3R46 - chains E and F of the 6 polymer chains in the assembly; structure by X-ray diffraction, 1.75 A resolution.

[Chain E (and F)]
Molecule: coiled coil helix L24D
Notes: chain F of this document is another copy of the same molecule, construct and numbering; everything in this record applies to it too
Chain sequence (35 residues; row label = number of the first residue in the row; numbering starts at 0):
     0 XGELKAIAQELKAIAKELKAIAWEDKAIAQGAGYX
Unresolved in the structure: 31-34
Modified / non-standard residues: ACE (acetyl group) at position 0; NH2 (amino group) at position 34
Metal / ion sites: Na+ site 1 near Lys18 (its only coordinating residue here); Na+ site 2 near Glu23 (its only coordinating residue here)

[Chain E / chain F interface]
Contacting residue pairs (31; chain E residue first):
  Glu2(E) - Leu3(F)
  Glu2(E) - Lys4(F)
  Glu2(E) - Ala7(F)
  Ile6(E) - Leu3(F)
  Ile6(E) - Ile6(F)  hydrophobic
  Ile6(E) - Ala7(F)  hydrophobic
  Ile6(E) - Leu10(F)  hydrophobic
  Glu9(E) - Ala7(F)
  Glu9(E) - Leu10(F)
  Glu9(E) - Lys11(F)
  Leu10(E) - Leu10(F)  hydrophobic
  Ile13(E) - Leu10(F)
  Ile13(E) - Ile13(F)  hydrophobic
  Ile13(E) - Ala14(F)  hydrophobic
  Ile13(E) - Leu17(F)  hydrophobic
  Glu16(E) - Ala14(F)
  Glu16(E) - Leu17(F)
  Glu16(E) - Lys18(F)
  Leu17(E) - Leu17(F)  hydrophobic
  Ile20(E) - Leu17(F)
  Ile20(E) - Ile20(F)  hydrophobic
  Ile20(E) - Ala21(F)  hydrophobic
  Ile20(E) - Asp24(F)
  Glu23(E) - Ala21(F)
  Glu23(E) - Asp24(F)
  Glu23(E) - Lys25(F)
  Asp24(E) - Asp24(F)
  Ala26(E) - Ala28(F)  hydrophobic
  Ile27(E) - Asp24(F)
  Ile27(E) - Ile27(F)  hydrophobic
  Ile27(E) - Ala28(F)  hydrophobic
Also at the interface, not in a pair above, chain E (16 interface residues in all): Leu3, Ala5, Ala12, Ala19

[In short]
Chain E and chain F each contribute 16 residues to their interface.
Chain E and chain F are both coiled coil helix L24D; the structure, Crystal structure of a parallel 6-helix
coiled coil CC-hex-D24, was determined by X-ray diffraction (same publication as 3R3K, 3R47, 3R48, 3R4A and
3R4H).
